Entry 8E13 (X-ray diffraction, 1.37 A resolution); this record covers chains A and B of the 3 polymer chains in the assembly.

== Chain A ==
Name: MHC class I antigen
From: Homo sapiens
Reference sequence: R4ZGR5 (R4ZGR5_HUMAN); residues 1-276 here correspond to UniProt positions 25-300 (UniProt number = residue number + 24)
Amino-acid sequence (276 residues; each row starts with the number of its first residue):
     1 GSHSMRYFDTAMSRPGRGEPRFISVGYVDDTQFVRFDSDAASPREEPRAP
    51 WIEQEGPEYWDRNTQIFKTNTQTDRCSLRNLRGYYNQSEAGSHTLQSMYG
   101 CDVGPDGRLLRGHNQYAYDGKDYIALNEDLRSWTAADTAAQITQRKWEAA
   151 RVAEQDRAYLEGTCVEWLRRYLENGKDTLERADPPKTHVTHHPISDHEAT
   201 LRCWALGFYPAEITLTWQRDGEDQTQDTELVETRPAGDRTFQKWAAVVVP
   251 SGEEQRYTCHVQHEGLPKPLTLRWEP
Not modelled in the structure: 276
Construct notes: engineered mutation Cys-76 (Glu100 in R4ZGR5)
Disulfides: Cys-101/Cys-164, Cys-203/Cys-259

== Chain B ==
Name: Beta-2-microglobulin
From: Homo sapiens
Reference sequence: P61769 (B2MG_HUMAN); residues 1-99 here correspond to UniProt positions 21-119 (UniProt number = residue number + 20)
Amino-acid sequence (100 residues; each row starts with the number of its first residue; numbering starts at 0):
     0 MIQRTPKIQVYSRHPAENGKSNFLNCYVSGFHPSDIEVDLLKNGERIEKV
    50 EHSDLSFSKDWSFYLLYYTEFTPTEKDEYACRVNHVTLSQPKIVKWDRDM
Construct notes: initiating methionine (0)
Curated features (UniProtKB/Swiss-Prot):
  - modified residue: Gln-2 (Pyrrolidone carboxylic acid)
  - glycosylation: Ile-1 (N-linked (Glc) (glycation) isoleucine), Lys-19 (N-linked (Glc) (glycation) lysine), Lys-41 (N-linked (Glc) (glycation) lysine), Lys-48 (N-linked (Glc) (glycation) lysine), Lys-58 (N-linked (Glc) (glycation) lysine), Lys-91 (N-linked (Glc) (glycation) lysine), Lys-94 (N-linked (Glc) (glycation) lysine)
Disulfides: Cys-25/Cys-80

== Chain A / chain B interface ==
Residue-residue contacts (59; chain A residue first):
  Phe-8(A) with Ser-55(B); Phe-56(B)
  Asp-9(A) with Phe-56(B)
  Thr-10(A) with Phe-56(B); Phe-62(B)
  Met-12(A) with Ser-33(B); Asp-34(B)
  Val-25(A) with Leu-54(B); Ser-55(B)
  Tyr-27(A) with Ser-55(B); Tyr-63(B), hydrogen bond
  Gln-32(A) with Asp-53(B), hydrogen bond
  Arg-35(A) with Asp-53(B), salt bridge
  Ser-92(A) with Met-0(B)
  His-93(A) with Met-0(B)
  Thr-94(A) with Phe-62(B)
  Gln-96(A) with His-31(B), hydrogen bond; Phe-56(B); Trp-60(B), hydrogen bond (side chain-backbone); Phe-62(B)
  Ser-97(A) with Phe-56(B); Trp-60(B)
  Met-98(A) with Phe-56(B), hydrophobic; Lys-58(B); Trp-60(B), hydrophobic
  Gln-115(A) with Trp-60(B)
  Tyr-116(A) with Trp-60(B)
  Ala-117(A) with Trp-60(B)
  Asp-119(A) with Met-0(B); Ile-1(B); His-31(B)
  Gly-120(A) with Ile-1(B); Arg-3(B), hydrogen bond (backbone-side chain); His-31(B)
  Asp-122(A) with Trp-60(B), hydrogen bond
  His-192(A) with Asp-98(B)
  Arg-202(A) with Asp-98(B), hydrogen bond (side chain-backbone)
  Trp-204(A) with Asp-98(B); Met-99(B)
  Val-231(A) with Gln-8(B)
  Glu-232(A) with Gln-8(B), hydrogen bond (backbone-side chain); Ser-28(B), hydrogen bond
  Thr-233(A) with Tyr-26(B)
  Arg-234(A) with Gln-8(B), hydrogen bond; Tyr-10(B); Tyr-26(B); Met-99(B), hydrogen bond (side chain-backbone)
  Pro-235(A) with Tyr-10(B), hydrogen bond (backbone-side chain); Asn-24(B); Tyr-26(B); Leu-65(B), hydrophobic
  Ala-236(A) with Arg-12(B), hydrogen bond (backbone-side chain); Asn-24(B), hydrogen bond (backbone-side chain)
  Gly-237(A) with Arg-12(B), hydrogen bond (backbone-side chain)
  Asp-238(A) with His-13(B)
  Gln-242(A) with Tyr-10(B); Ser-11(B), hydrogen bond (side chain-backbone); Arg-12(B), hydrogen bond (side chain-backbone)
  Trp-244(A) with Met-99(B), hydrogen bond (side chain-backbone)
Interface residues without a listed pair, chain A (36 interface residues in all): Arg-21, Ile-23, Pro-47
Interface residues without a listed pair, chain B (28 interface residues in all): Lys-6, Pro-32, Ser-57

== In short ==
The interface between chain A and chain B involves 36 residues on one side and 28 on the other, with 18
hydrogen bonds and 1 salt bridge. Polar pairs include Arg-35(A)/Asp-53(B), Tyr-27(A)/Tyr-63(B) and
Gln-32(A)/Asp-53(B).
Here chain A is MHC class I antigen and chain B is Beta-2-microglobulin, both from Homo sapiens. Entry 8E13
(Structures of HLA-B8E76C loaded with long peptides reveal novel features at the N-terminus of the groove) was
determined by X-ray diffraction together with 8E2Z, 8E8I and 8EC5 from the same study.
